PDB entry 7BEG | electron microscopy, 4.20 A resolution (low resolution: residue-level contacts below are approximate; hydrogen-bond / salt-bridge calls are withheld) | chains F and N of the 9 polymer chains in the assembly

[Chain F]
Protein: RNA polymerase sigma factor RpoD
Organism: Escherichia coli
UniProt: Q0P6L9 (Q0P6L9_ECOLX); residue numbers follow UniProt; this construct covers 1-613
Sequence (630 residues; each row starts with the number of its first residue; numbers below 1 keep their minus sign (Met-16 is residue -16)):
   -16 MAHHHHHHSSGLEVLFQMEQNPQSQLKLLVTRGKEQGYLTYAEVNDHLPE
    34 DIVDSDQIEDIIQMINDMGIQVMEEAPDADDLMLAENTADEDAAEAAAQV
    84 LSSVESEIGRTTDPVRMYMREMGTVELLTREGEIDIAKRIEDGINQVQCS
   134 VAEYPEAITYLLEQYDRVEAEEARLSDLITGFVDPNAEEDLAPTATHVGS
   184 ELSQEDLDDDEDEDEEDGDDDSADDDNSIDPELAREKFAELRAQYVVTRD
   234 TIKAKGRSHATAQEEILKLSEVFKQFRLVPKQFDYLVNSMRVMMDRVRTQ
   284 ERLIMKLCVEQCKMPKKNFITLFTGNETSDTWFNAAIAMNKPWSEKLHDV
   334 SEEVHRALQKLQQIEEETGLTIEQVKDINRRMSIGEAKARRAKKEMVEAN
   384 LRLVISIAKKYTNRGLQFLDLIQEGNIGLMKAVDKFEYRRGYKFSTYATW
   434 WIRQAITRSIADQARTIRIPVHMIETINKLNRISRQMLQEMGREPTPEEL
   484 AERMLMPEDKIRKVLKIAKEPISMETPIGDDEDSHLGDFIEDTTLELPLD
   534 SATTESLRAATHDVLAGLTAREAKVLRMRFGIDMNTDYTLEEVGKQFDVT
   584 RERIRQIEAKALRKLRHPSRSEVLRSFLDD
Unresolved in the structure: -16 to 78, 172-210
Differences from the reference sequence: initiating methionine (-16); expression tag (-15 to 0)

[Chain N]
Molecule: Class I pacrA promoter non-template DNA
Organism: Klebsiella pneumoniae
Sequence (94 nucleotides; row label = number of the first residue in the row; numbers below 1 keep their minus sign (DT-79 is residue -79)):
   -79 TTGGTTTTTCGTGCCATAGGTTAATGACTTTACAGAGGTTACGTTTACAT
   -29 ACATTTGTGAATGTATGTACCATGAACGTACCATAATAGAAAGA
Differences from the reference sequence: conflict DA-5 (Dc3928790 in 1866584534); insertion (-1)

[Chain F / chain N interface]
Pairs across the interface - 45 pairs, chain F then chain N:
  Arg99(F) with DA-5(N); DA-4(N)
  Met102(F) with DG-6(N); DA-5(N)
  Met105(F) with DG-6(N)
  Leu110(F) with DT-7(N)
  Asn383(F) with DT-7(N)
  Arg385(F) with DT-7(N); DG-6(N)
  Leu386(F) with DT-7(N)
  Ser389(F) with DT-7(N); DG-6(N)
  Lys392(F) with DA-5(N); DA-4(N)
  Lys418(F) with DG-13(N)
  Glu420(F) with DA-11(N)
  Arg423(F) with DA-11(N)
  Tyr425(F) with DA-11(N); DC-10(N); DC-9(N)
  Lys426(F) with DC-9(N); DA-8(N)
  Phe427(F) with DT-7(N)
  Ser428(F) with DA-8(N)
  Thr429(F) with DC-9(N); DA-8(N)
  Tyr430(F) with DT-12(N); DA-11(N)
  Thr432(F) with DA-8(N)
  Trp433(F) with DT-12(N)
  Trp434(F) with DG-13(N); DT-12(N)
  Gln437(F) with DG-13(N); DT-12(N)
  Arg451(F) with DT-16(N)
  Pro453(F) with DG-17(N)
  His455(F) with DT-16(N)
  Met456(F) with DG-17(N)
  Lys493(F) with DT-18(N)
  Asp581(F) with DT-35(N)
  Thr583(F) with DT-35(N); DT-34(N)
  Glu585(F) with DT-35(N); DT-34(N)
  Arg586(F) with DT-35(N)
Other interface residues (no listed pair), chain F (36 interface residues in all): Val98, Arg103, Ala382, Ile388, Val454
Other interface residues (no listed pair), chain N (16 interface residues in all): DA-15

[Overview]
36 residues of chain F and 16 residues of chain N are in contact.
Chain F is RNA polymerase sigma factor RpoD (Escherichia coli) and chain N is Class I pacrA promoter
non-template DNA (Klebsiella pneumoniae); the structure, Structures of class I bacterial transcription
complexes, was determined by electron microscopy, deposited together with 7BEF.
